Entry 6ZDJ (electron microscopy, 5.80 A resolution (low resolution: residue-level contacts below are approximate; hydrogen-bond / salt-bridge calls are withheld)); this record covers chains C and D of the 13 polymer chains in the assembly.

Chain C (and D):
Molecule: Gag protein
Source organism: Human immunodeficiency virus 1
Notes: chain D of this document is another copy of the same molecule, construct and numbering; everything in this record applies to it too
UniProtKB: Q71B31 (Q71B31_9HIV1); residue numbers follow UniProt; this construct covers 1-220
Sequence (220 residues; row label = number of the first residue in the row):
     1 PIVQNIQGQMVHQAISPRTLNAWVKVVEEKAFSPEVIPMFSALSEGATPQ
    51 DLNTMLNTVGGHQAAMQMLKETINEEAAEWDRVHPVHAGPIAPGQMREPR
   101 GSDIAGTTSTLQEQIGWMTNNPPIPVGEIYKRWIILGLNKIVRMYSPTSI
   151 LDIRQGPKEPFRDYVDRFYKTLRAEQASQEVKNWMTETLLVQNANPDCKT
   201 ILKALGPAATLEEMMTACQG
Disulfides: Cys198-Cys218

Chain C / chain D interface:
Contacting residue pairs (32):
  Asn5(C) - Ile6(D)
  Val11(C) - Ile6(D)
  Ile15(C) - Glu45(D)
  Pro17(C) - Thr19(D)
  Pro17(C) - Leu43(D)
  Arg18(C) - Arg18(D)
  Leu20(C) - Ala42(D)
  Asn21(C) - Ala22(D)
  Gln50(C) - Glu45(D)
  Thr54(C) - Ala42(D)
  Asn57(C) - Pro38(D)
  Asn57(C) - Arg173(D)
  Thr58(C) - Glu35(D)
  Thr58(C) - Pro38(D)
  Thr58(C) - Met39(D)
  Val59(C) - Glu35(D)
  Val59(C) - Arg173(D)
  Gly60(C) - Glu35(D)
  Gly60(C) - Arg173(D)
  Gly61(C) - Glu35(D)
  Gln63(C) - Tyr169(D)
  Gln63(C) - Arg173(D)
  Ala64(C) - Asp166(D)
  Ala64(C) - Tyr169(D)
  Ala64(C) - Leu211(D)
  Gln67(C) - Tyr169(D)
  Met68(C) - Leu211(D)
  Met68(C) - Glu212(D)
  Met68(C) - Met215(D)
  Met144(C) - Arg162(D)
  Met144(C) - Met215(D)
  Ser146(C) - Arg162(D)
Interface residues without a listed pair, chain C (27 interface residues in all): Gln7, Gln9, Ala14, Val24, Lys25, Glu28, Tyr145
Interface residues without a listed pair, chain D (22 interface residues in all): Gln7, Lys25, Lys30, Val165, Lys170

Overview:
The interface between chain C and chain D involves 27 residues on one side and 22 on the other.
Chain C and chain D are both Gag protein (Human immunodeficiency virus 1); the structure, Structure of the
native full-length HIV-1 capsid protein in complex with Cyclophilin A from helical assembly ..., was
determined by electron microscopy (same publication as 6Y9V, 6Y9W, 6Y9X, 6Y9Y and 6Y9Z).
